Entry 3ERE (X-ray diffraction, 2.50 A resolution); this record covers chains D and A of the 3 polymer chains in the assembly.

# Chain D
Name: Arginine repressor
Organism: Mycobacterium tuberculosis
Reference sequence: P0A4Y8 (ARGR_MYCTU); residue numbers follow UniProt; this construct covers 1-170
Chain sequence (170 residues; each row starts with the number of its first residue):
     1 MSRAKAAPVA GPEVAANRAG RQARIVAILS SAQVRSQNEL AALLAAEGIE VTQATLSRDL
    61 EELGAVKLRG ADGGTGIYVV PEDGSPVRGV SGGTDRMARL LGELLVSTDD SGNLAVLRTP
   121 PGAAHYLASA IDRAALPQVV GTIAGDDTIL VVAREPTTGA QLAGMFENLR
Disordered / not traced: 1-14

# Chain A
Molecule: 16-nt DNA strand
Sequence (16 nucleotides; numbered 1 to 16; the number before each row is that of its first residue):
     1 TTGCATAACG ATGCAA

# Interface between chain D and chain A
Contacting residue pairs (16):
  Arg18(D) - DT1(A)  phosphate contact
  Arg18(D) - DT2(A)  phosphate contact
  Arg21(D) - DT2(A)  salt bridge to the phosphate
  Glu50(D) - DG3(A)  phosphate contact
  Val51(D) - DG3(A)  phosphate contact
  Thr52(D) - DG3(A)  hydrogen bond to the phosphate
  Thr52(D) - DC4(A)  phosphate contact
  Ala54(D) - DC4(A)  base contact
  Thr55(D) - DT2(A)  sugar contact
  Thr55(D) - DG3(A)  hydrogen bond to the phosphate
  Arg58(D) - DT2(A)  base contact
  Arg58(D) - DG3(A)  hydrogen bond to the base
  Arg58(D) - DC4(A)  base contact
  Gly74(D) - DT12(A)  phosphate contact
  Thr75(D) - DA11(A)  sugar contact
  Thr75(D) - DT12(A)  phosphate contact
Interface residues without a listed pair, chain D (12 interface residues in all): Asn17, Gly73
Interface residues without a listed pair, chain A (7 interface residues in all): DA5

# Summary
The interface between chain D and chain A involves 12 residues on one side and 7 on the other; the contacts
include 3 hydrogen bonds and 1 salt bridge. Polar contacts include Arg58(D)-DG3(A), Thr52(D)-DG3(A) and
Thr55(D)-DG3(A).
Chain D is Arginine repressor (Mycobacterium tuberculosis) and chain A is a 16-nt DNA strand; the structure,
Crystal structure of the arginine repressor protein from Mycobacterium tuberculosis in complex with the DNA
operator, was determined by X-ray diffraction.
